Entry 9JNV (electron microscopy, 3.00 A resolution); this record covers chains B and I of the 11 polymer chains in the assembly.

Chain B:
Protein: Histone H4
Source organism: Xenopus laevis
UniProtKB: A0A8J1LTD2 (A0A8J1LTD2_XENLA); residues 1-102 here correspond to UniProt positions 15-116 (UniProt number = residue number + 14)
Amino-acid sequence (102 residues; each row starts with the number of its first residue):
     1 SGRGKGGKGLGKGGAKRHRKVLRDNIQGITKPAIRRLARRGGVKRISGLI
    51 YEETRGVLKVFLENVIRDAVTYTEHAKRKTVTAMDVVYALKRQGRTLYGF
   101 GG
Unresolved in the structure: 1-13, 102

Chain I:
Molecule: 146-nt DNA strand
Source organism: Escherichia coli K-12
Sequence (146 nucleotides; row label = number of the first residue in the row):
     2 TCGAGAATCCCGGTGCCGAGGCCGCTCAATTGGTCGTAGACAGCTCTAGC
    52 ACCGCTTAAACGCACGTACGCGCTGTCCCCCGCGTTTTAACCGCCAAGGG
   102 GATTACTCCCTAGTCTCCAGGCACGTGTCAGATATATACATCCGAT

Chain B / chain I interface:
Contacting residue pairs (12; chain B residue first):
  Arg23(B) with DA91(I), salt bridge to the phosphate
  Arg35(B) with DC82(I), salt bridge to the phosphate
  Arg45(B) with DC81(I), sugar contact; DC82(I), phosphate contact
  Ile46(B) with DC81(I), sugar contact; DC82(I), hydrogen bond to the phosphate
  Ser47(B) with DC81(I), phosphate contact
  Gly48(B) with DC81(I), phosphate contact
  Arg78(B) with DG102(I), phosphate contact
  Lys79(B) with DG101(I), phosphate contact; DG102(I), hydrogen bond to the phosphate
  Thr80(B) with DG102(I), hydrogen bond to the phosphate
Interface residues without a listed pair, chain B (11 interface residues in all): Lys44, Lys77
Interface residues without a listed pair, chain I (7 interface residues in all): DA90, DA103

Summary:
The interface between chain B and chain I involves 11 residues on one side and 7 on the other; the contacts
include 3 hydrogen bonds and 2 salt bridges. Among the polar pairs are Ile46(B)-DC82(I), Lys79(B)-DG102(I) and
Thr80(B)-DG102(I).
Here chain B is Histone H4 (Xenopus laevis) and chain I is a 146-nt DNA strand (Escherichia coli K-12). Entry
9JNV (Structure of isw1-nucleosome complex in ADP(S) state) was determined by electron microscopy together
with 9JNT, 9JNU, 9JO2, 9JO5, 9LIU and 9LJ2 from the same study.
